PDB entry 4WMD | X-ray diffraction, 2.58 A resolution | chains A and B

# Chain A (and B)
Name: ORF1a
Source organism: Middle East respiratory syndrome coronavirus
Notes: chain B of this document is another copy of the same molecule, construct and numbering; everything in this record applies to it too
UniProtKB: W6A941 (W6A941_9BETC); residues 1-306 here correspond to UniProt positions 3248-3553 (UniProt number = residue number + 3247)
Sequence (306 residues; row label = number of the first residue in the row):
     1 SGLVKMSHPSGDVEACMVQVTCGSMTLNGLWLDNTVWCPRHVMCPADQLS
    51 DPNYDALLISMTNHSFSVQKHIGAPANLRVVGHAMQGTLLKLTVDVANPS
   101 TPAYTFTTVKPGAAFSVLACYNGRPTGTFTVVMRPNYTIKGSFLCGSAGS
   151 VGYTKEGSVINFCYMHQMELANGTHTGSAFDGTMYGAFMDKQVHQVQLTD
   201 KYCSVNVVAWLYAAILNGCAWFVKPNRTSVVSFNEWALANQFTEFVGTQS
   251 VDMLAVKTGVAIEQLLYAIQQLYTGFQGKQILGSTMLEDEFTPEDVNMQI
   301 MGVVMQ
Disordered / not traced: 302-306 (chain B: 305-306)
Construct notes: engineered mutation Ala148 (Cys3395 in W6A941)

# Interface between chain A and chain B
Contacting residue pairs (78; chain A residue first):
  Ser1(A) - Gly141(B)
  Ser1(A) - Ser142(B)
  Ser1(A) - Phe143(B)  hydrogen bond (backbone-backbone)
  Ser1(A) - Glu169(B)  hydrogen bond
  Ser1(A) - Asn172(B)  hydrogen bond
  Ser1(A) - Gly173(B)  hydrogen bond (backbone-backbone)
  Ser1(A) - His175(B)  hydrogen bond (backbone-side chain)
  Gly2(A) - Gly141(B)  hydrogen bond (backbone-backbone)
  Gly2(A) - Ser142(B)
  Val4(A) - Lys5(B)
  Val4(A) - Phe129(B)  hydrophobic
  Val4(A) - Gly141(B)
  Val4(A) - Ser142(B)
  Lys5(A) - Lys5(B)
  Lys5(A) - Phe129(B)
  Met6(A) - Thr128(B)
  Met6(A) - Phe129(B)  hydrophobic
  Met6(A) - Ser142(B)
  Ser7(A) - Gly127(B)
  Ser7(A) - Thr128(B)  hydrogen bond (backbone-backbone)
  His8(A) - Thr128(B)
  Pro9(A) - Ser10(B)
  Pro9(A) - Glu14(B)
  Pro9(A) - Pro125(B)
  Pro9(A) - Thr126(B)
  Pro9(A) - Gly127(B)
  Ser10(A) - Pro9(B)
  Ser10(A) - Ser10(B)  hydrogen bond (side chain-backbone)
  Ser10(A) - Glu14(B)  hydrogen bond (backbone-side chain)
  Gly11(A) - Gly11(B)
  Gly11(A) - Glu14(B)  hydrogen bond (backbone-side chain)
  Glu14(A) - Pro9(B)
  Glu14(A) - Ser10(B)  hydrogen bond (side chain-backbone)
  Glu14(A) - Gly11(B)  hydrogen bond (side chain-backbone)
  Pro125(A) - Pro9(B)
  Thr126(A) - Pro9(B)
  Gly127(A) - Met6(B)
  Gly127(A) - Ser7(B)
  Gly127(A) - Pro9(B)
  Thr128(A) - Met6(B)
  Thr128(A) - Ser7(B)  hydrogen bond (backbone-backbone)
  Thr128(A) - His8(B)
  Thr128(A) - Thr128(B)
  Phe129(A) - Val4(B)  hydrophobic
  Phe129(A) - Lys5(B)
  Phe129(A) - Met6(B)  hydrophobic
  Lys140(A) - Val4(B)
  Gly141(A) - Ser1(B)
  Gly141(A) - Gly2(B)
  Gly141(A) - Val4(B)
  Ser142(A) - Ser1(B)
  Ser142(A) - Gly2(B)  hydrogen bond (side chain-backbone)
  Ser142(A) - Val4(B)
  Ser142(A) - Met6(B)
  Ser142(A) - Gln299(B)  hydrogen bond
  Phe143(A) - Ser1(B)  hydrogen bond (backbone-backbone)
  Leu144(A) - Ser1(B)
  Leu144(A) - Met298(B)
  Leu144(A) - Gln299(B)
  Leu144(A) - Ile300(B)
  Leu144(A) - Gly302(B)
  Glu169(A) - Ser1(B)  hydrogen bond
  Asn172(A) - Ser1(B)
  Asn172(A) - Asn217(B)  hydrogen bond (side chain-backbone)
  Asn172(A) - Gly218(B)
  Gly173(A) - Ser1(B)  hydrogen bond (backbone-side chain)
  Gly173(A) - Gly2(B)
  His175(A) - Ser1(B)  hydrogen bond (side chain-backbone)
  Asn217(A) - Asn172(B)
  Ser284(A) - Thr285(B)
  Ser284(A) - Met286(B)
  Thr285(A) - Thr285(B)  hydrogen bond (backbone-side chain)
  Met286(A) - Gln280(B)
  Met286(A) - Thr285(B)
  Met298(A) - Leu144(B)
  Gln299(A) - Ser142(B)
  Gln299(A) - Leu144(B)
  Met301(A) - Leu144(B)  hydrophobic
Other interface residues (no listed pair), chain A (36 interface residues in all): Asp12, Leu118, Ala171, Gly283
Other interface residues (no listed pair), chain B (37 interface residues in all): Leu3, Leu118, Lys140, Met301

# Overview
The interface between chain A and chain B involves 36 residues on one side and 37 on the other, with 21
hydrogen bonds. Polar contacts include Ser1(A)-Glu169(B), Ser1(A)-Asn172(B) and Ser1(A)-His175(B).
Both chains are ORF1a (Middle East respiratory syndrome coronavirus). Entry 4WMD (Crystal structure of
catalytically inactive MERS-CoV 3CL protease (C148A) in spacegroup C2221) was determined by X-ray diffraction
together with 4WME and 4WMF from the same study.
